6MKT - chain A; structure by X-ray diffraction, 1.60 A resolution.

== Chain A ==
Protein: Photoactive yellow protein
Organism: Halorhodospira halophila
UniProtKB: P16113 (PYP_HALHA); residues 1-125 here = UniProt positions 1-125
Amino-acid sequence (125 residues; row label = number of the first residue in the row):
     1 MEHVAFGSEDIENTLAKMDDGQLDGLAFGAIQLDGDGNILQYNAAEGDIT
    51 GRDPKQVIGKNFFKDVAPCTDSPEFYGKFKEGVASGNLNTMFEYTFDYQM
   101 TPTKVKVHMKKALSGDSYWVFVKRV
Modified positions: Tyr42 (3-chloro-L-tyrosine; 3CT)
Swiss-Prot annotation at these positions:
  - modified residue: Cys69 (S-(4-hydroxycinnamyl)cysteine)
Covalent attachments: 4'-hydroxycinnamic acid (HC4) linked to Cys69
Ligand contacts: 4'-hydroxycinnamic acid (HC4): Ile31, Tyr42, Glu46, Thr50, Arg52, Phe62, Val66, Ala67, Pro68, Thr70, Phe96, Asp97, Tyr98, Met100
What the authors report for this chain:
  - binding site for 4'-hydroxycinnamic acid: Glu46

== Overview ==
Covalently linked 4'-hydroxycinnamic acid: at Cys69. The paper reports a binding site for 4'-hydroxycinnamic
acid at Glu46.
Chain A is Photoactive yellow protein (Halorhodospira halophila); the structure, Photoactive Yellow Protein
with 3-chlorotyrosine substituted at position 42, was determined by X-ray diffraction, deposited together with
6MHI, 6MHN and 6MMD.
